PDB entry 4TPY | X-ray diffraction, 1.30 A resolution | chain A

[Chain A]
Molecule: Cationic trypsin
Organism: Bos taurus
Notes: EC 3.4.21.4
UniProtKB: P00760 (TRY1_BOVIN); residues 1-223 here correspond to UniProt positions 24-246 (UniProt number = residue number + 23)
Chain sequence (223 residues; numbered 1 to 223; the number before each row is that of its first residue):
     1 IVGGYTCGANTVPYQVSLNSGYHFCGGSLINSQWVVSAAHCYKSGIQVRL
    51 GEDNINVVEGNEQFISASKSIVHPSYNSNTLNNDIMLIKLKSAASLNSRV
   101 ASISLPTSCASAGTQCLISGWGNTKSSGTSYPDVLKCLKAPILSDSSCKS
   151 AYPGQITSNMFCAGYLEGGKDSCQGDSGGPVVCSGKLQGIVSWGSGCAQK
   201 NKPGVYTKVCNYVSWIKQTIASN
Disulfides: Cys7-Cys137, Cys25-Cys41, Cys109-Cys210, Cys116-Cys183, Cys148-Cys162, Cys173-Cys197
Bound ions: Ca2+: Glu52, Asn54, Val57, Glu62; Na+ site 1 near Tyr76 (its only coordinating residue here); Na+ site 2 near Thr80 (its only coordinating residue here); Na+ site 3 near Asp133 (its only coordinating residue here)
Residues lining bound ligands: benzamidine (BEN): Asp171, Ser172, Cys173, Gln174, Ser177, Val191, Ser192, Trp193, Gly194, Gly196, Cys197, Gly204, Tyr206
Curated features (UniProtKB/Swiss-Prot):
  - active site (Charge relay system): His40, Asp84, Ser177
  - binding site (Ca(2+)): Glu52, Asn54, Val57, Glu62
  - binding site (substrate): Asp171, Ser172, Gln174, Gly175, Ser177

[Summary]
Chain A binds benzamidine. Glu52, Asn54, Val57 and Glu62 form the Ca2+ site. Curated annotation (UniProt)
lists 3 active-site residues, 4 Ca2+-binding residues and 5 substrate-binding residues.
Chain A is Cationic trypsin (Bos taurus); the structure, High throughput screening using acoustic droplet
ejection to combine protein crystals and chemical libraries on crystallization ..., was determined by X-ray
diffraction together with 4TVT from the same study.
